PDB entry 7X2F | electron microscopy, 3.00 A resolution | chains F and A of the 5 polymer chains in the assembly

Chain F:
Molecule: D(1A) dopamine receptor
From: Homo sapiens
UniProtKB: P21728 (DRD1_HUMAN); residue numbers follow UniProt; this construct covers 1-446
Amino-acid sequence (473 residues; each row starts with the number of its first residue; numbers below 1 keep their minus sign (Met-26 is residue -26)):
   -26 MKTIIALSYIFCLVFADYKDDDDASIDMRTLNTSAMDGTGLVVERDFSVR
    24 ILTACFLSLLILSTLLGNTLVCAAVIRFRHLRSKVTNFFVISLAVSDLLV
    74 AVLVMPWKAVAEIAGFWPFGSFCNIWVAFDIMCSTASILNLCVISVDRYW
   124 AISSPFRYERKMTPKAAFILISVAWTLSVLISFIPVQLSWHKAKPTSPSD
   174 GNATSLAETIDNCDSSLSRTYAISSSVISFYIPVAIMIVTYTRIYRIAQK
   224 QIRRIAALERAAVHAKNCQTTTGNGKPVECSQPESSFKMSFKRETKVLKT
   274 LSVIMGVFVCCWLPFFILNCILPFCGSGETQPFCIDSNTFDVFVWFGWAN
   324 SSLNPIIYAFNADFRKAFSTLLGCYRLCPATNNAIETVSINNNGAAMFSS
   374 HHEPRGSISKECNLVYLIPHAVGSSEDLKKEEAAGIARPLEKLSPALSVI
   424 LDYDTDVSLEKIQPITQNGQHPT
Unresolved in the structure: -26 to 20, 168-183, 242-263, 300-305, 347-446
Cystine bridges: Cys96-Cys186
Construct notes: initiating methionine (-26); expression tag (-25 to 0)
Ligand contacts:
  - G4C (2-[2,6-bis(chloranyl)phenyl]-1-[(1S,3R)-3-(hydroxymethyl)-1-methyl-5-(3-methyl-3-oxidanyl-butyl)-3,4-dihydro-1H-isoquinolin-2-yl]ethanone): Trp123, Ser127, Arg130, Tyr131, Lys134, Met135, Lys138, Ala139, Ile142, Leu143
  - L-dopamine (LDP): Asp103, Ile104, Ser107, Thr108, Ser198, Ser199, Ser202, Phe288, Phe289, Asn292, Val317, Trp321
What the authors report for this chain:
  - mutagenesis - K81V (15-fold): decreased binding to L-dopamine
  - mutagenesis - K81V, S198G: decreased signaling in response to L-dopamine
  - binding site for L-dopamine: Ser198
  - binding site for G4C: Trp123, Arg130, Lys134, Met135, Lys138, Ala139, Ile142, Leu143
  - allosteric site: Arg130, Lys134
  - mutagenesis - K81V: abolished signaling
  - mutagenesis - S198G: increased signaling in response to tavapadon for beta-arrestin coupling
  - mutagenesis - S198G: decreased signaling in response to tavapadon for G protein coupling

Chain A:
Molecule: Guanine nucleotide-binding protein G(s) subunit alpha isoforms short, Isoform Gnas-2 of Guanine nucleotide-binding protein G(s) subunit alpha isoforms short
From: Homo sapiens
Amino-acid sequence (248 residues; each row starts with the number of its first residue; note: 141 numbers in that range are skipped by the numbering (no residue carries them; nothing is unmodelled there)):
     6 NSKTEDQRNEEKAQREANKKIEKQLQKDKQVYRATHRLLLLGADNSGKST
    56 IVKQMR
   193 ILHGGSGGSGGTSGIFETKFQVDKVNFHMFDVGGQRDERRKWIQCFNDVT
   243 AIIFVVDSSDYN
   265 RLQEALNLFKSIWNNRWLRTISVILFLNKQDLLAEKVLAGKSKIEDYFPE
   315 FARYTTPEDATPEPGEDPRVTRAKYFIRDEFLRISTASGDGRHYCYPHFT
   365 CAVDTENARRIFNDCRDIIQRMHLRQYELL
Unresolved in the structure: 6-11, 193-206

How chain F and chain A interact:
Pairs across the interface (47):
  Thr59(F) with Tyr391(A)
  Arg121(F) with Tyr391(A)
  Ala124(F) with His387(A), hydrogen bond (backbone-side chain); Tyr391(A)
  Ile125(F) with Gln384(A), hydrogen bond (backbone-side chain); Leu388(A), hydrophobic; Tyr391(A), hydrophobic
  Ser126(F) with Arg380(A)
  Pro128(F) with Arg380(A); Ile383(A), hydrophobic; Gln384(A)
  Phe129(F) with His41(A); Val217(A), hydrophobic; Phe376(A), hydrophobic; Cys379(A), hydrophobic; Arg380(A); Ile383(A), hydrophobic
  Glu132(F) with Arg38(A), hydrogen bond (backbone-side chain); His41(A), salt bridge
  Thr136(F) with Arg38(A)
  Ile217(F) with Leu393(A), hydrophobic
  Ala221(F) with Leu388(A), hydrophobic
  Gln224(F) with Asp381(A), hydrogen bond; Gln384(A), hydrogen bond; Arg385(A), hydrogen bond; Leu394(A)
  Arg227(F) with Asp381(A), salt bridge; Arg385(A)
  Ile228(F) with Tyr358(A); Arg385(A); Leu394(A), hydrophobic
  Leu231(F) with Leu346(A), hydrophobic
  Ala234(F) with Arg342(A); Asp343(A)
  Ala235(F) with Thr350(A)
  His237(F) with Thr319(A), hydrogen bond
  Ala238(F) with Asp343(A); Arg347(A), hydrogen bond (backbone-side chain)
  Lys239(F) with Arg347(A)
  Cys241(F) with Glu314(A); Arg317(A), hydrogen bond (backbone-side chain); Thr319(A), hydrogen bond
  Lys269(F) with Glu392(A), hydrogen bond (side chain-backbone); Leu393(A), hydrogen bond (side chain-backbone); Leu394(A), hydrogen bond (side chain-backbone)
  Val270(F) with Leu393(A)
  Thr273(F) with Glu392(A)
Also at the interface, not in a pair above, chain F (34 interface residues in all): Asp120, Ser127, Tyr131, Arg133, Ile220, Ile225, Ala230, Glu232, Leu274, Asn334
Also at the interface, not in a pair above, chain A (32 interface residues in all): Gln35, Lys216, Phe219, Tyr318, Asp323, Cys359, Gln390
Interface features reported in the paper:
  - interface residues, chain F: Phe129(F)

In short:
Chain F and chain A form an interface of 34 and 32 residues respectively; the contacts include 13 hydrogen
bonds and 2 salt bridges. Among the polar pairs are Glu132(F)-His41(A), Arg227(F)-Asp381(A) and
Ala124(F)-His387(A). The paper reports a binding site for G4C at Trp123(F), Arg130(F) and Lys134(F) among
others; K81V and S198G of chain F reduce signaling in response to L-dopamine.
Chain F is D(1A) dopamine receptor and chain A is Guanine nucleotide-binding protein G(s) subunit alpha
isoforms short, Isoform Gnas-2 of Guanine nucleotide-binding protein G(s) subunit alpha isoforms short, both
from Homo sapiens; the structure, Cryo-EM structure of the dopamine and LY3154207-bound D1 dopamine receptor
and mini-Gs complex, was determined by electron microscopy, deposited together with 7X2C and 7X2D.
